PDB entry 6FKJ | X-ray diffraction, 2.15 A resolution | chains B and C of the 6 polymer chains in the assembly

[Chain B]
Molecule: Tubulin beta-2B chain
Source organism: Bos taurus
UniProt: Q6B856 (TBB2B_BOVIN); the author numbering skips numbers that UniProt does not, so the offset changes along the chain: 1-42 = UniProt 1-42; 45-360 = UniProt 43-358; 369-455 = UniProt 359-445
Sequence (445 residues; numbered 1 to 455; 10 numbers in that range are skipped by the numbering (no residue carries them; nothing is unmodelled there); the number before each row is that of its first residue):
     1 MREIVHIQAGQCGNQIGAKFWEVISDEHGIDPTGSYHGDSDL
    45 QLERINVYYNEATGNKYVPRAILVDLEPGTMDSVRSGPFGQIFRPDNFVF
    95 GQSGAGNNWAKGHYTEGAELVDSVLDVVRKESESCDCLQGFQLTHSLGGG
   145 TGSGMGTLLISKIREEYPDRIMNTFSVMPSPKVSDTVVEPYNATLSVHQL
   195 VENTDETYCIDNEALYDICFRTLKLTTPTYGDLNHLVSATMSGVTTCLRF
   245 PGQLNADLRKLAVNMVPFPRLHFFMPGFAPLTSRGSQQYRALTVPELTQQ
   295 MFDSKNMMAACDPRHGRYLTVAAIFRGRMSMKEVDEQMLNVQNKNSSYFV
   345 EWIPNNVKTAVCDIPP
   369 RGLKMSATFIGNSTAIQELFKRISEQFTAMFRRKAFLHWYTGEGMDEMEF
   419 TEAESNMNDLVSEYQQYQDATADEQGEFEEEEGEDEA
Disordered / not traced: 278-281, 439-455
Ion coordination: Mg2+: Q11 (together with GDP); Ca2+ near E113 (its only coordinating residue here)
Residues lining bound ligands:
  - kni-10075 (DLW; (5S)-2-[(E)-N-(2-ethoxyphenyl)-C-methyl-carbonimidoyl]-3-oxidanyl-5-phenyl-cyclohex-2-en-1-one): I4, Y52, Q136, N167, F169, E200, Y202, V238, T239, C241, L242, L248, L252, L255, N258, M259, A316, A317, I318, K352, T353, A354, I378
  - GDP (guanosine-5'-diphosphate): G10, Q11, C12, Q15, I16, D69, A99, N101, S140, G142, G143, G144, T145, G146, S147, V171, P173, V177, D179, E183, N206, L209, Y224, L227, N228
Curated features (UniProtKB/Swiss-Prot):
  - motif: M1 to I4 (MREI motif)
  - binding site (GTP): Q11, E71, S140, G144, T145, G146, N206, N228
  - binding site (Mg(2+)): E71
  - modified residue: S40 (Phosphoserine), T57 (Phosphothreonine), K60 (N6-acetyllysine), S174 (Phosphoserine), T287 (Phosphothreonine), T292 (Phosphothreonine), R320 (Omega-N-methylarginine), E448 (5-glutamyl polyglutamate)
  - cross-link (Glycyl lysine isopeptide (Lys-Gly)): K60 (interchain with G-Cter in ubiquitin), K326 (interchain with G-Cter in ubiquitin)
What the authors report for this chain:
  - binding site for kni-10075: I4, Y52, Q136, N167, F169, E200, Y202, V238, T239, C241, L242, L248, L252, L255, N258, M259, A317, K352, A354
  - conformationally variable residues (side-chain flip): L255

[Chain C]
Molecule: Tubulin alpha-1B chain
Source organism: Bos taurus
UniProt: P81947 (TBA1B_BOVIN); residues 1-451 here = UniProt positions 1-451
Sequence (451 residues; each row starts with the number of its first residue):
     1 MRECISIHVGQAGVQIGNACWELYCLEHGIQPDGQMPSDKTIGGGDDSFN
    51 TFFSETGAGKHVPRAVFVDLEPTVIDEVRTGTYRQLFHPEQLITGKEDAA
   101 NNYARGHYTIGKEIIDLVLDRIRKLADQCTGLQGFLVFHSFGGGTGSGFT
   151 SLLMERLSVDYGKKSKLEFSIYPAPQVSTAVVEPYNSILTTHTTLEHSDC
   201 AFMVDNEAIYDICRRNLDIERPTYTNLNRLISQIVSSITASLRFDGALNV
   251 DLTEFQTNLVPYPRIHFPLATYAPVISAEKAYHEQLSVAEITNACFEPAN
   301 QMVKCDPRHGKYMACCLLYRGDVVPKDVNAAIATIKTKRSIQFVDWCPTG
   351 FKVGINYQPPTVVPGGDLAKVQRAVCMLSNTTAIAEAWARLDHKFDLMYA
   401 KRAFVHWYVGEGMEEGEFSEAREDMAALEKDYEEVGVDSVEGEGEEEGEE
   451 Y
Disordered / not traced: 1, 441-451
Ion coordination: Ca2+: D39, T41, G44, E55
Residues lining bound ligands: GTP (guanosine-5'-triphosphate): G10, Q11, A12, Q15, I16, D69, D98, A99, A100, N101, S140, G142, G143, G144, T145, G146, I171, P173, V177, S178, E183, N206, Y224, L227, N228, I231
What the authors report for this chain:
  - binding site for kni-10075: T179

[How chain B and chain C interact]
Pairs across the interface (37; chain B residue first):
  Q96(B) - R2(C)  hydrogen bond
  N101(B) - E254(C)  hydrogen bond
  D179(B) - E254(C)
  D179(B) - K352(C)  hydrogen bond (backbone-side chain)
  T180(B) - E254(C)
  T180(B) - N258(C)
  V181(B) - N258(C)  hydrogen bond (backbone-side chain)
  V181(B) - P348(C)  hydrophobic
  T221(B) - K326(C)
  T221(B) - N329(C)
  A397(B) - W346(C)
  M398(B) - W346(C)
  R400(B) - S439(C)  hydrogen bond
  R401(B) - Y262(C)  hydrogen bond (backbone-side chain)
  R401(B) - D345(C)  salt bridge
  R401(B) - W346(C)
  R401(B) - E434(C)  hydrogen bond (side chain-backbone)
  R401(B) - V435(C)
  R401(B) - V437(C)  hydrogen bond (side chain-backbone)
  R401(B) - D438(C)
  R401(B) - S439(C)  hydrogen bond
  K402(B) - Y262(C)
  A403(B) - P261(C)
  A403(B) - Y262(C)
  A403(B) - W346(C)  hydrophobic
  F404(B) - T257(C)
  F404(B) - N258(C)
  F404(B) - V260(C)
  F404(B) - P261(C)  hydrogen bond (backbone-backbone)
  F404(B) - W346(C)  hydrophobic
  H406(B) - V260(C)  hydrogen bond (side chain-backbone)
  H406(B) - P261(C)
  H406(B) - Y262(C)
  H406(B) - P263(C)
  W407(B) - Q256(C)
  W407(B) - T257(C)  hydrogen bond (side chain-backbone)
  W407(B) - V260(C)
Also at the interface, not in a pair above, chain B (18 interface residues in all): G100, V182, L405
Also at the interface, not in a pair above, chain C (22 interface residues in all): P325, C347

[In short]
The interface between chain B and chain C involves 18 residues on one side and 22 on the other, with 12
hydrogen bonds and 1 salt bridge. Among the polar pairs are R401(B)-D345(C), Q96(B)-R2(C) and N101(B)-E254(C).
The paper reports a binding site for kni-10075 at I4(B), Y52(B) and T179(C) among others; conformational
variability at L255(B).
Here chain B is Tubulin beta-2B chain and chain C is Tubulin alpha-1B chain, both from Bos taurus. Entry 6FKJ
(Tubulin-TUB075 complex) was determined by X-ray diffraction (same publication as 6FKL).
